PDB entry 6PIF | electron microscopy, 3.40 A resolution | chains E and 1 of the 11 polymer chains in the assembly

== Chain E ==
Molecule: Cas7, type I-F CRISPR-associated protein
From: Vibrio cholerae
Amino-acid sequence (350 residues; each row starts with the number of its first residue; note: 1 number in that range is skipped by the numbering (no residue carries it; nothing is unmodelled there)):
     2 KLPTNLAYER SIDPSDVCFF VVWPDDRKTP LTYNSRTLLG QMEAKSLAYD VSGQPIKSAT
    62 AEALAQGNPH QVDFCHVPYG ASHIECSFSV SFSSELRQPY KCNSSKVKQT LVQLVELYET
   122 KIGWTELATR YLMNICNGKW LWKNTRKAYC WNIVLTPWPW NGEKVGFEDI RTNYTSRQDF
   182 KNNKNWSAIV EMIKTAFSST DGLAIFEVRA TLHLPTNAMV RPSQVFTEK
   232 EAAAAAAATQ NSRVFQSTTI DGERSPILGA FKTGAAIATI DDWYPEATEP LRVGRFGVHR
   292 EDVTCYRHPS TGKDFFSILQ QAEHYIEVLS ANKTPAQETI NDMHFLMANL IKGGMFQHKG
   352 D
Unresolved in the structure: 232-240, 350-352

== Chain 1 ==
Molecule: guide RNA
From: Vibrio cholerae
Sequence (60 nucleotides; each row starts with the number of its first residue):
     1 CUGAUAACUU ACAGGACGCU UUGGCUUCAU UGCUUUUCAG GUGAACUGCC GAGUAGGUAG

== Interface between chain E and chain 1 ==
Contacting residue pairs - 43 pairs, chain E then chain 1:
  Ala8(E) with A29(1), sugar contact
  Tyr9(E) with A29(1), hydrogen bond to the sugar
  Glu10(E) with A29(1), phosphate contact; U30(1), phosphate contact
  Arg11(E) with U30(1), hydrogen bond to the phosphate; U31(1), salt bridge to the phosphate
  Leu39(E) with U37(1), sugar contact
  Leu40(E) with U37(1), hydrogen bond to the sugar; C38(1), sugar contact; A39(1), sugar contact
  Gly41(E) with U37(1), base contact
  Gln42(E) with C38(1), phosphate contact
  His71(E) with U37(1), base contact
  Val73(E) with U37(1), base contact
  Tyr101(E) with C28(1), hydrogen bond to the phosphate; A29(1), sugar contact
  Trp143(E) with G32(1), base contact
  Lys144(E) with U35(1), salt bridge to the phosphate
  Arg222(E) with U35(1), salt bridge to the phosphate; U36(1), salt bridge to the phosphate
  Ser224(E) with U34(1), phosphate contact
  Gln225(E) with C33(1), phosphate contact; U34(1), hydrogen bond to the phosphate; U35(1), hydrogen bond to the phosphate
  Val226(E) with C33(1), base contact
  Phe227(E) with C33(1), hydrogen bond to the base
  Thr228(E) with C33(1), hydrogen bond to the base
  Phe262(E) with U31(1), phosphate contact; G32(1), sugar contact
  Lys263(E) with G32(1), hydrogen bond to the base; U34(1), salt bridge to the phosphate
  Ala266(E) with G32(1), phosphate contact
  Arg283(E) with U31(1), sugar contact; G32(1), salt bridge to the phosphate
  Arg291(E) with G32(1), sugar contact; C33(1), hydrogen bond to the sugar; U34(1), sugar contact
  Lys343(E) with U30(1), hydrogen bond to the sugar
  Gly344(E) with U30(1), sugar contact
  Gly345(E) with A29(1), sugar contact; U30(1), sugar contact
  Met346(E) with A29(1), base contact; U30(1), base contact
Interface residues without a listed pair, chain E (31 interface residues in all): Lys102, Arg244, Gln247

== In short ==
The interface between chain E and chain 1 involves 31 residues on one side and 12 on the other; the contacts
include 11 hydrogen bonds and 6 salt bridges. Among the polar pairs are Phe227(E)-C33(1), Thr228(E)-C33(1) and
Lys263(E)-G32(1).
Chain E is Cas7, type I-F CRISPR-associated protein and chain 1 is guide RNA, both from Vibrio cholerae; the
structure, V. cholerae TniQ-Cascade complex, open conformation, was determined by electron microscopy (same
publication as 6PIG and 6PIJ).
